6WQH - chains A and S of the 7 polymer chains in the assembly; structure by electron microscopy, 3.60 A resolution.

# Chain A
Protein: Lon protease
From: Meiothermus taiwanensis
Notes: EC 3.4.21.53
Reference sequence: A0A059VAZ3 (A0A059VAZ3_9DEIN); the construct has insertions or renumbered stretches relative to UniProt, so the offset changes along the chain: 0-91 = UniProt 1-92; 93-793 = UniProt 93-793
Amino-acid sequence (794 residues; numbered 0 to 793; the number before each row is that of its first residue; numbering starts at 0):
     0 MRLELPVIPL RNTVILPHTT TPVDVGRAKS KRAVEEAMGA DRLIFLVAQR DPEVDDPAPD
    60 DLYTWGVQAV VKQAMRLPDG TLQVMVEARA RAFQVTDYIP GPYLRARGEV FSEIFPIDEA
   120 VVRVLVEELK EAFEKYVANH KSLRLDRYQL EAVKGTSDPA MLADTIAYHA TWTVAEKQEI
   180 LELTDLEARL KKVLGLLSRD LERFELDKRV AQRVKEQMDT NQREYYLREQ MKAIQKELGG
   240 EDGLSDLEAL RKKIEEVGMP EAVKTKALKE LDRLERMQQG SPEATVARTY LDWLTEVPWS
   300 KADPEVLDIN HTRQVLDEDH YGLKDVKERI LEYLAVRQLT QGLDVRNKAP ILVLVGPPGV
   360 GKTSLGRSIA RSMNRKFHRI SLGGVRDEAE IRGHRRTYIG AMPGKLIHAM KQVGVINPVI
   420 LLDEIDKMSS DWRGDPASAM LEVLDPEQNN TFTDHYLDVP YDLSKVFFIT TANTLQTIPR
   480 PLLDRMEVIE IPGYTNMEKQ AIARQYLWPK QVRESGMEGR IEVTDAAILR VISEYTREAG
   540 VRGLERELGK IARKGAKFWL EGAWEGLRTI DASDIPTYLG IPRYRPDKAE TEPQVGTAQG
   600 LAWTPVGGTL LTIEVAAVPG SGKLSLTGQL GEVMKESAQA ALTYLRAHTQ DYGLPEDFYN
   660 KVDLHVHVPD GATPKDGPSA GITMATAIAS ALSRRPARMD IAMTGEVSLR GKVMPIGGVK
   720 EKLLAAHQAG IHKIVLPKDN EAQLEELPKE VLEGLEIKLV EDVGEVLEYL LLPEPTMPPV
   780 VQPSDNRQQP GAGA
Unresolved in the structure: 0-243, 781-793
Differences from the reference sequence: insertion (92)
Glycans and other covalent adducts: compound 4KZ linked to S678
Residues lining bound ligands:
  - 4KZ (N-[(1R)-1-(dihydroxyboranyl)-2-phenylethyl]-Nalpha-(pyrazin-2-ylcarbonyl)-L-phenylalaninamide): L600, A601, W602, T603, T608, L610, M633, T672, P673, K674, D675, G676, P677, A679, I715, G716, K721
  - ATP-gamma-S (AGS; phosphothiophosphoric acid-adenylate ester): D318, H319, Y320, P357, G358, V359, G360, K361, T362, S363, D422, E423, T470, Y493, I501, Y505, L506, V540, R541, E544
Reported in the primary citation:
  - binding site for Ig2 substrate (chain S): Y397, W431
  - binding site for ATP-gamma-S: D444, E446, R484, R541

# Chain S
Protein: Ig2 substrate
From: Dictyostelium discoideum
Amino-acid sequence (11 residues; numbered 1 to 11; the number before each row is that of its first residue; X marks 11 residues of unknown identity (built as UNK)):
     1 XXXXXXXXXX X

# Interface between chain A and chain S
Chain A residues in contact with chain S, 7 residues: H393, T396, Y397, I398, D430, W431, R432
Interface features reported in the paper:
  - interface residues, chain A: Y397(A), W431(A)

# In short
No residue of chain A is in contact with chain S. Chain A binds ATP-gamma-S. Covalently linked compound 4KZ:
at S678(A). From the paper: a binding site for ATP-gamma-S at D444(A), E446(A) and R484(A) among others; a
binding site for Ig2 substrate (chain S) at Y397(A) and W431(A).
Chain A is Lon protease (Meiothermus taiwanensis) and chain S is Ig2 substrate (Dictyostelium discoideum); the
structure, Molecular basis for the ATPase-powered substrate translocation by the Lon AAA+ protease, was
determined by electron microscopy.
